7EQD - chains M and H of the 35 polymer chains in the assembly; structure by electron microscopy, 2.76 A resolution.

== Chain M ==
Protein: Reaction center protein M chain
Source organism: Rhodospirillum rubrum (strain ATCC 11170 / ATH 1.1.1 / DSM 467 / LMG 4362 / NCIB 8255 / S1)
Reference sequence: Q2RQ26 (Q2RQ26_RHORT); numbering as in UniProt (aligned over 2-306)
Amino-acid sequence (305 residues; each row starts with the number of its first residue):
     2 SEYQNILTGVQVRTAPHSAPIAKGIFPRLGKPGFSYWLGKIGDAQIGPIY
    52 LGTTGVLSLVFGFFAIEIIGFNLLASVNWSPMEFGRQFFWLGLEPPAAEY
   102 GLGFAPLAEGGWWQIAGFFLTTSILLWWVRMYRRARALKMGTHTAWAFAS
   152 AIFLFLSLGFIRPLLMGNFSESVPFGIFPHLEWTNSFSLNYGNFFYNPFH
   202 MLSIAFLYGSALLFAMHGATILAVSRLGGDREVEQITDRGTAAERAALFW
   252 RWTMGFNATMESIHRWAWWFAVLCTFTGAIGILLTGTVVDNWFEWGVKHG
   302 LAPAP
Unresolved in the structure: 2
Ion coordination: Fe ion: His218, Glu233, His265 (shared with 2 residues of chain L)
Ligand contacts:
  - Trans-Geranyl BACTERIOCHLOROPHYLL A (07D), molecule 1: Ile67, Leu121, Ile125, Phe149, Ala152, Leu155, Phe156, Leu159, Phe176, Trp184, Thr185, Asn186, Phe188, Ser189, Phe195, Phe196, His201, Ser204, Ile205, Leu208, Tyr209, Cys275, Thr276, Gly279, Ala280, Ile283
  - Trans-Geranyl BACTERIOCHLOROPHYLL A (07D), molecule 2: Phe89, Phe156, Leu159, Val174, Ile178, His181, Leu182, Trp184, Thr185
  - Trans-Geranyl BACTERIOCHLOROPHYLL A (07D), molecule 3: Thr185, Phe196, Tyr209
  - Trans-Geranyl BACTERIOCHLOROPHYLL A (07D), molecule 4: Phe196, Met202, Ile205, Ala206, Tyr209, Gly210, Leu213, Phe271
  - Trans-Geranyl BACTERIOPHEOPHYTIN A (08I), molecule 1: Ser59, Leu60, Gly63, Phe64, Ile67, Leu121, Ser124, Ile125, Trp128, Met132, Thr145, Ala148, Phe149, Ala152, Ala272, Val273, Thr276
  - Trans-Geranyl BACTERIOPHEOPHYTIN A (08I), molecule 2: Tyr209, Ala212, Leu213, Ala216, Met217, Trp251, Met255
  - spirilloxanthin (CRT): Phe64, Ile67, Glu68, Ile70, Gly71, Leu74, Phe89, Leu103, Phe105, Trp114, Gln115, Gly118, Phe119, Thr122, Phe156, Leu157, Gly160, Phe161, Phe170, Val174, Pro175, Phe176, Gly177, Ile178, His181
  - RQ0 (2-azanyl-5-[(2E,6E,8E,10E,12E,14E,18E,22E,26E,30E,34E)-3,7,11,15,19,23,27,31,35,39-decamethyltetraconta-2,6,8,10,12,14,18,22,26,30,34,38-dodecaenyl]-3-methoxy-6-methyl-cyclohexa-2,5-diene-1,4-dione): Leu214, Met217, His218, Thr221, Ile222, Ala244, Ala247, Ala248, Trp251, Thr254, Met255, Phe257, Asn258, Ala259, Thr260, Met261, Ile264, Trp267, Phe271
  - ubiquinone-10 (U10): Phe89, Phe90, Ile178, Phe179
Reported in the primary citation:
  - binding site for RQ0: His218, Ala259
  - binding site for Trans-Geranyl BACTERIOCHLOROPHYLL A: His201
  - Trans-Geranyl BACTERIOCHLOROPHYLL A coordination: His201

== Chain H ==
Protein: Photoreaction center protein H
Source organism: Rhodospirillum rubrum
Reference sequence: Q7M149 (Q7M149_RHORU); residues 2-257 here = UniProt positions 2-257
Amino-acid sequence (256 residues; each row starts with the number of its first residue):
     2 NKGDITGYMDVAQVVLYAFWIFFAGLIIYLRREDRREGYPLEDAISGKIN
    52 SLQGLGSVFSIARPKIFKLKTGATYAAPNFKRDAVAIKATRTAPTAGAPF
   102 EPTGNPMTDAVGPAAYALRDELPDLTLGGQPAIVPLRVAPTFSVAAEDTD
   152 PRGLPVVDRKGAVAGKVTDLWIDRASIAIRYLEVELAATPGRKVLLPFAA
   202 TRINAKTKSKTVTVQSILARHFANVPTIAKTDSITRREEDKVMAYYSSGY
   252 LYSDRV

== Interface between chain M and chain H ==
Residue-residue contacts (115):
  Glu3(M) - Arg203(H)  hydrogen bond (backbone-side chain)
  Glu3(M) - Gln216(H)
  Tyr4(M) - Ala200(H)
  Tyr4(M) - Thr202(H)
  Tyr4(M) - Arg203(H)
  Asn6(M) - Ala200(H)
  Gly10(M) - Asp149(H)
  Gly10(M) - Ile204(H)
  Val11(M) - Asp149(H)
  Val11(M) - Thr150(H)
  Val11(M) - Ile180(H)  hydrophobic
  Val11(M) - Phe199(H)  hydrophobic
  Gln12(M) - Val145(H)
  Gln12(M) - Ala146(H)  hydrogen bond (backbone-backbone)
  Gln12(M) - Asp149(H)  hydrogen bond (backbone-side chain)
  Val13(M) - Ser144(H)
  Val13(M) - Ile178(H)
  Val13(M) - Ala179(H)  hydrophobic
  Val13(M) - Ile180(H)  hydrophobic
  Arg14(M) - Ser144(H)  hydrogen bond (backbone-backbone)
  Arg14(M) - Ala146(H)
  Thr15(M) - Phe143(H)
  Thr15(M) - Ile178(H)
  Ala20(M) - Leu128(H)  hydrophobic
  Pro21(M) - Leu128(H)
  Tyr37(M) - Ala147(H)
  Tyr37(M) - Glu148(H)  hydrogen bond (side chain-backbone)
  Tyr37(M) - Asp149(H)  hydrogen bond
  Pro199(M) - Leu17(H)  hydrophobic
  Phe200(M) - Ala13(H)
  Phe200(M) - Val16(H)
  Phe200(M) - Leu17(H)
  Leu203(M) - Leu17(H)  hydrophobic
  Leu203(M) - Phe20(H)  hydrophobic
  Leu203(M) - Trp21(H)  hydrophobic
  Phe207(M) - Phe20(H)  hydrophobic
  Phe207(M) - Phe24(H)  hydrophobic
  Arg227(M) - Ala200(H)
  Arg227(M) - Met244(H)
  Arg227(M) - Tyr251(H)
  Leu228(M) - Met244(H)
  Leu228(M) - Ser248(H)
  Gly229(M) - Met244(H)  hydrogen bond (backbone-side chain)
  Asp231(M) - Arg181(H)  salt bridge
  Arg232(M) - Arg181(H)
  Arg232(M) - Met244(H)
  Glu235(M) - Arg120(H)
  Glu235(M) - Asp125(H)
  Gln236(M) - Arg120(H)
  Ile237(M) - Tyr76(H)
  Thr238(M) - Leu70(H)
  Thr238(M) - Tyr76(H)
  Asp239(M) - Arg120(H)  salt bridge
  Asp239(M) - Asp121(H)
  Asp239(M) - Arg237(H)
  Arg240(M) - Glu38(H)  salt bridge
  Arg240(M) - Ala118(H)
  Arg240(M) - Arg120(H)
  Gly241(M) - Ala118(H)
  Gly241(M) - Arg120(H)
  Gly241(M) - Asp241(H)
  Thr242(M) - Ala116(H)  hydrogen bond (side chain-backbone)
  Thr242(M) - Tyr117(H)
  Thr242(M) - Ala118(H)
  Thr242(M) - Asp241(H)  hydrogen bond (backbone-side chain)
  Glu245(M) - Ala118(H)
  Arg246(M) - Pro114(H)  hydrogen bond (side chain-backbone)
  Arg246(M) - Ala115(H)
  Arg246(M) - Ala116(H)  hydrogen bond (side chain-backbone)
  Arg246(M) - Ala245(H)
  Arg246(M) - Ser248(H)  hydrogen bond
  Arg252(M) - Tyr40(H)  hydrogen bond
  Arg252(M) - Leu42(H)
  Phe257(M) - Arg32(H)
  Asn258(M) - Arg32(H)  hydrogen bond (backbone-side chain)
  Asn258(M) - Asp35(H)
  Ala259(M) - Asp35(H)
  Thr260(M) - Glu34(H)
  Thr260(M) - Asp35(H)  hydrogen bond (side chain-backbone)
  Thr260(M) - Glu38(H)
  Glu262(M) - Glu34(H)
  Glu262(M) - Lys66(H)  salt bridge
  Ser263(M) - Glu34(H)
  Ser263(M) - Asp35(H)  hydrogen bond
  Arg266(M) - Tyr30(H)
  Arg266(M) - Leu31(H)
  Arg266(M) - Glu34(H)  salt bridge
  Arg266(M) - Lys66(H)
  Trp267(M) - Ile28(H)  hydrophobic
  Trp267(M) - Leu31(H)
  Trp267(M) - Asp35(H)  hydrogen bond
  Trp270(M) - Phe23(H)  hydrophobic
  Trp270(M) - Leu27(H)
  Leu274(M) - Phe23(H)  hydrophobic
  Leu274(M) - Phe24(H)  hydrophobic
  Leu274(M) - Leu27(H)  hydrophobic
  Thr278(M) - Phe20(H)
  Ile281(M) - Val16(H)  hydrophobic
  Leu285(M) - Ala13(H)  hydrophobic
  Gly287(M) - Lys3(H)  hydrogen bond (backbone-side chain)
  Thr288(M) - Lys3(H)  hydrogen bond (backbone-side chain)
  Val289(M) - Lys3(H)
  Val289(M) - Gly4(H)
  Val289(M) - Val12(H)  hydrophobic
  Val290(M) - Ala13(H)  hydrophobic
  Asp291(M) - Lys3(H)  salt bridge
  Trp293(M) - Ala13(H)  hydrophobic
  Trp296(M) - Asp11(H)  hydrogen bond
  Trp296(M) - Ala13(H)
  Trp296(M) - Gln14(H)
  Lys299(M) - Tyr9(H)  hydrogen bond (side chain-backbone)
  Lys299(M) - Asp11(H)  salt bridge
  His300(M) - Tyr9(H)  hydrogen bond
  His300(M) - Asp11(H)  salt bridge
  His300(M) - Gln14(H)
Interface residues without a listed pair, chain M (56 interface residues in all): Ser226, Ala243
Interface residues without a listed pair, chain H (67 interface residues in all): Gly8, Arg37, Gly39, Phe68, Gly113, Thr142, Pro152, Glu240

== In short ==
The interface between chain M and chain H involves 56 residues on one side and 67 on the other, with 22
hydrogen bonds and 8 salt bridges. Among the polar pairs are Asp231(M)-Arg181(H), Asp239(M)-Arg120(H) and
Arg240(M)-Glu38(H). From the paper: a binding site for RQ0 at His218(M) and Ala259(M); a binding site for
Trans-Geranyl BACTERIOCHLOROPHYLL A at His201(M).
Here chain M is Reaction center protein M chain (Rhodospirillum rubrum (strain ATCC 11170 / ATH 1.1.1 / DSM
467 / LMG 4362 / NCIB 8255 / S1)) and chain H is Photoreaction center protein H (Rhodospirillum rubrum). Entry
7EQD (Structure of photosynthetic LH1-rc super-complex of rhodospirillum rubrum) was determined by electron
microscopy.
